PDB entry 3TQK | X-ray diffraction, 2.30 A resolution | chain A

== Chain A ==
Protein: Phospho-2-dehydro-3-deoxyheptonate aldolase
Source organism: Francisella tularensis
Notes: EC 2.5.1.54
Reference sequence: Q5NG89 (Q5NG89_FRATT); numbering as in UniProt (aligned over 12-354)
Amino-acid sequence (346 residues; each row starts with the number of its first residue):
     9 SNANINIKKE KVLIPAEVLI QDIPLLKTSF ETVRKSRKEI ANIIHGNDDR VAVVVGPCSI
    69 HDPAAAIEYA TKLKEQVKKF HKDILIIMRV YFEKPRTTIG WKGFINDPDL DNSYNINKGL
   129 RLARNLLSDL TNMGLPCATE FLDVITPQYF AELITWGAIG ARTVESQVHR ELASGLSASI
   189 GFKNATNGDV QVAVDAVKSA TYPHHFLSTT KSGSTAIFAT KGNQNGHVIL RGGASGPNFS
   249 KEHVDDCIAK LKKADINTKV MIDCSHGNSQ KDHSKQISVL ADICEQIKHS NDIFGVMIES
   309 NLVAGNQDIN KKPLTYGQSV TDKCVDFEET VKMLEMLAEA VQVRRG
Disordered / not traced: 9-13
Sequence notes: expression tag (9-11)
Modified residues: Mse96, Mse141, Mse269, Mse305, Mse341, Mse344 (selenomethionine; parent Met)
Ion coordination: Mn2+: Cys66, His274, Glu307, Asp330 (together with acetate ion); Ca2+ near Asp263 (its only coordinating residue here)

== Overview ==
Cys66, His274, Glu307 and Asp330 form the Mn2+ site.
Chain A is Phospho-2-dehydro-3-deoxyheptonate aldolase (Francisella tularensis); the structure, Structure of
Phospho-2-dehydro-3-deoxyheptonate aldolase from Francisella tularensis SCHU S4, was determined by X-ray
diffraction (same publication as 3TQV and 3TRJ).
